6UVN - chains G and H of the 12 polymer chains in the assembly; structure by electron microscopy, 3.10 A resolution.

== Chain G (and H) ==
Protein: Cas7
From: Vibrio cholerae
Notes: chain H of this document is another copy of the same molecule, construct and numbering; everything in this record applies to it too
Amino-acid sequence (355 residues; each row starts with the number of its first residue):
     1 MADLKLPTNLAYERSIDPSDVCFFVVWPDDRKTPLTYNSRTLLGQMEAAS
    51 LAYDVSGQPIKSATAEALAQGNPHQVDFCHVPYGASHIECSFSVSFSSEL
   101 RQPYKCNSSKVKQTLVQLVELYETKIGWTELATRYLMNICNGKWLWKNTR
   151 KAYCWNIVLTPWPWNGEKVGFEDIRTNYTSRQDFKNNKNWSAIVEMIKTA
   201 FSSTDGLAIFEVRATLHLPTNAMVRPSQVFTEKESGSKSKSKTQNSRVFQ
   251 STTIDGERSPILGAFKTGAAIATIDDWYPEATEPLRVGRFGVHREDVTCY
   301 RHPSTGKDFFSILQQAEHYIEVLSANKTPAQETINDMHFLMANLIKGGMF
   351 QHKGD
Not modelled in the structure: 1-3, 232-244, 354-355

== Chain G / chain H interface ==
Residue-residue contacts (98):
  K5(G) - S56(H)
  K5(G) - G57(H)
  N9(G) - V297(H)
  E13(G) - K147(H)  salt bridge
  E13(G) - R225(H)  salt bridge
  R14(G) - M223(H)
  D17(G) - K151(H)  salt bridge
  D17(G) - M223(H)
  S19(G) - T220(H)  hydrogen bond (side chain-backbone)
  S19(G) - N221(H)
  D20(G) - R40(H)  salt bridge
  D20(G) - F78(H)
  D20(G) - H80(H)  salt bridge
  D20(G) - N221(H)
  C22(G) - Y83(H)  hydrophobic
  C22(G) - N221(H)  hydrogen bond
  F24(G) - Y83(H)  hydrophobic
  S91(G) - Y83(H)
  F92(G) - T220(H)
  S93(G) - P219(H)
  S93(G) - T220(H)  hydrogen bond (side chain-backbone)
  S95(G) - K151(H)
  S97(G) - R150(H)
  S97(G) - K151(H)  hydrogen bond
  S98(G) - R150(H)
  E99(G) - R150(H)  salt bridge
  E99(G) - K151(H)  salt bridge
  P103(G) - E295(H)
  Y104(G) - K147(H)
  Y104(G) - E295(H)
  K105(G) - R294(H)
  K105(G) - E295(H)
  C106(G) - E295(H)  hydrogen bond (backbone-backbone)
  C106(G) - D296(H)
  N107(G) - D296(H)
  N107(G) - V297(H)
  N107(G) - T298(H)
  K112(G) - D296(H)
  W162(G) - Y153(H)
  W162(G) - R175(H)
  D205(G) - R150(H)  hydrogen bond (backbone-side chain)
  G206(G) - R150(H)  hydrogen bond (backbone-side chain)
  L207(G) - R150(H)
  L207(G) - K151(H)
  I209(G) - K151(H)
  I209(G) - Y153(H)
  I209(G) - P219(H)  hydrophobic
  E211(G) - Y153(H)  hydrogen bond
  E211(G) - P219(H)
  E211(G) - T220(H)  hydrogen bond (side chain-backbone)
  F230(G) - T41(H)
  F230(G) - L43(H)  hydrophobic
  F230(G) - P73(H)  hydrophobic
  Q250(G) - R40(H)
  T252(G) - R40(H)
  T252(G) - H80(H)
  I261(G) - R40(H)
  G263(G) - R40(H)
  A264(G) - R40(H)
  A264(G) - F78(H)  hydrophobic
  F265(G) - L42(H)  hydrophobic
  F265(G) - F78(H)  hydrophobic
  R286(G) - Q45(H)
  R289(G) - E47(H)  salt bridge
  F290(G) - M46(H)
  F290(G) - A48(H)
  F290(G) - A52(H)  hydrophobic
  F290(G) - Y53(H)  hydrophobic
  F290(G) - L68(H)  hydrophobic
  V292(G) - Q45(H)
  V292(G) - L68(H)
  V297(G) - E66(H)
  V297(G) - A69(H)
  T298(G) - A65(H)
  T298(G) - E66(H)
  C299(G) - A65(H)  hydrogen bond (backbone-backbone)
  C299(G) - L68(H)  hydrophobic
  H302(G) - A63(H)  hydrogen bond (side chain-backbone)
  H302(G) - T64(H)
  H302(G) - A65(H)  hydrogen bond (side chain-backbone)
  H302(G) - L68(H)
  P303(G) - A52(H)  hydrophobic
  P303(G) - Y53(H)
  P303(G) - P59(H)
  P303(G) - L68(H)
  S304(G) - K61(H)
  D308(G) - Y53(H)  hydrogen bond
  F310(G) - E47(H)
  F310(G) - A49(H)  hydrophobic
  F310(G) - Y53(H)  hydrophobic
  S311(G) - Y53(H)  hydrogen bond
  K346(G) - Q45(H)
  K346(G) - E47(H)  salt bridge
  Q351(G) - A49(H)
  H352(G) - A49(H)
  H352(G) - S50(H)
  H352(G) - Y53(H)  hydrogen bond (side chain-backbone)
  H352(G) - D54(H)
Other interface residues (no listed pair), chain G (58 interface residues in all): L6, S15, E89, S109, I254, G288, K353
Other interface residues (no listed pair), chain H (48 interface residues in all): V55, Q70, V76, A152, A222, R247

== Summary ==
58 residues of chain G and 48 residues of chain H are in contact; the contacts include 15 hydrogen bonds and 9
salt bridges. Polar contacts include E13(G)-K147(H), E13(G)-R225(H) and D17(G)-K151(H).
Chain G and chain H are both Cas7 (Vibrio cholerae); the structure, CryoEM structure of VcCascasde-TniQ
complex, was determined by electron microscopy.
